7T8X - chains C and D of the 5 polymer chains in the assembly; structure by electron microscopy, 3.21 A resolution.

Chain C:
Name: Guanine nucleotide-binding protein G(I)/G(S)/G(T) subunit beta-1
From: Homo sapiens
UniProt: P62873 (GBB1_HUMAN); residue numbers follow UniProt; this construct covers 2-340
Chain sequence (345 residues; row label = number of the first residue in the row; numbers below 1 keep their minus sign (Gly-4 is residue -4)):
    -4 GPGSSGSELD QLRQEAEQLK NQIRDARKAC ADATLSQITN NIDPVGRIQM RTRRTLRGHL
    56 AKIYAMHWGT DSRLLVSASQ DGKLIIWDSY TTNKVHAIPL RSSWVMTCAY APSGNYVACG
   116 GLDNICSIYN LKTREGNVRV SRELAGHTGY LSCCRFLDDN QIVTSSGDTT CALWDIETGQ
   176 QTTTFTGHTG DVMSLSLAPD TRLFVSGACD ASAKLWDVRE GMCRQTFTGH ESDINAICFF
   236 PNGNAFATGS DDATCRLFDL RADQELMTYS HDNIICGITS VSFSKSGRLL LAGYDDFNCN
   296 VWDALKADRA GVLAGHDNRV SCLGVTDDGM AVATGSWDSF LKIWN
Not modelled in the structure: -4 to 2
Sequence notes: expression tag (-4 to 1)
Curated features (UniProtKB/Swiss-Prot):
  - modified residue: Ser2 (N-acetylserine), His266 (Phosphohistidine)

Chain D:
Name: Guanine nucleotide-binding protein G(I)/G(S)/G(O) subunit gamma-2
From: Homo sapiens
UniProt: P59768 (GBG2_HUMAN); numbering as in UniProt (aligned over 1-71)
Chain sequence (71 residues; numbered 1 to 71; the number before each row is that of its first residue):
     1 MASNNTASIA QARKLVEQLK MEANIDRIKV SKAAADLMAY CEAHAKEDPL LTPVPASENP
    61 FREKKFFCAI L
Not modelled in the structure: 1-6, 63-71
Curated features (UniProtKB/Swiss-Prot):
  - modified residue: Ala2 (N-acetylalanine), Cys68 (Cysteine methyl ester)
  - lipidation: Cys68 (S-geranylgeranyl cysteine)

How chain C and chain D interact:
Pairs across the interface - 70 pairs, chain C then chain D:
  Leu4(C) - Ser8(D)
  Leu7(C) - Ala12(D)  hydrophobic
  Leu7(C) - Val16(D)
  Glu10(C) - Lys20(D)  salt bridge
  Ala11(C) - Leu19(D)  hydrophobic
  Leu14(C) - Leu19(D)  hydrophobic
  Leu14(C) - Lys20(D)
  Gln17(C) - Lys20(D)
  Ile18(C) - Ala23(D)  hydrophobic
  Ile18(C) - Arg27(D)
  Ala21(C) - Arg27(D)
  Cys25(C) - Lys29(D)
  Cys25(C) - Val30(D)
  Ala26(C) - Val30(D)  hydrophobic
  Asp27(C) - Lys29(D)
  Asp27(C) - Val30(D)
  Asp27(C) - Ser31(D)  hydrogen bond
  Ala28(C) - Val30(D)
  Leu30(C) - Ala34(D)  hydrophobic
  Ile33(C) - Ala34(D)  hydrophobic
  Ile33(C) - Met38(D)  hydrophobic
  Thr34(C) - Met38(D)
  Ile43(C) - Leu50(D)
  Ile43(C) - Leu51(D)
  Met45(C) - Leu50(D)  hydrophobic
  Arg48(C) - Phe61(D)
  Arg49(C) - Pro60(D)
  Arg49(C) - Phe61(D)  hydrogen bond (side chain-backbone)
  Ser84(C) - Phe61(D)
  Tyr85(C) - Pro60(D)
  Tyr85(C) - Phe61(D)  hydrophobic
  Cys218(C) - Gln18(D)
  Cys218(C) - Met21(D)
  Thr221(C) - Glu22(D)
  Phe235(C) - Leu37(D)  hydrophobic
  Phe235(C) - Tyr40(D)  hydrophobic
  Phe235(C) - Cys41(D)  hydrophobic
  Pro236(C) - Tyr40(D)
  Asn237(C) - Tyr40(D)
  Asp254(C) - Ala33(D)
  Asp254(C) - Leu37(D)
  Arg256(C) - Asp26(D)
  Arg256(C) - Arg27(D)
  Arg256(C) - Ile28(D)
  Arg256(C) - Asp36(D)  salt bridge
  Ala257(C) - Ala33(D)  hydrophobic
  Asp258(C) - Arg27(D)  salt bridge
  Gln259(C) - Val30(D)
  Leu261(C) - Val30(D)  hydrophobic
  Ser279(C) - Asp48(D)  hydrogen bond
  Ser279(C) - Leu50(D)
  Lys280(C) - Glu47(D)  salt bridge
  Lys280(C) - Asp48(D)
  Ser281(C) - Tyr40(D)
  Ser281(C) - Cys41(D)
  Ser281(C) - His44(D)
  Ser281(C) - Asp48(D)  hydrogen bond
  Gly282(C) - Cys41(D)
  Arg283(C) - Leu51(D)
  Leu284(C) - Leu51(D)  hydrophobic
  Leu300(C) - Cys41(D)  hydrophobic
  Asp323(C) - Pro49(D)
  Gly324(C) - Pro49(D)
  Gly324(C) - Leu50(D)
  Met325(C) - Pro49(D)  hydrophobic
  Met325(C) - Pro60(D)
  Ala326(C) - Phe61(D)  hydrophobic
  Ile338(C) - Phe61(D)  hydrophobic
  Asn340(C) - Asn59(D)
  Asn340(C) - Phe61(D)
Other interface residues (no listed pair), chain C (50 interface residues in all): Arg22, Val40, Arg219, Ala240, Val320
Other interface residues (no listed pair), chain D (37 interface residues in all): Ile9, Arg13, Leu15, Ala35, Glu58, Arg62

Summary:
50 residues of chain C face 37 of chain D across their interface, with 4 hydrogen bonds and 4 salt bridges.
Polar pairs include Glu10(C)-Lys20(D), Arg256(C)-Asp36(D) and Asp258(C)-Arg27(D).
Here chain C is Guanine nucleotide-binding protein G(I)/G(S)/G(T) subunit beta-1 and chain D is Guanine
nucleotide-binding protein G(I)/G(S)/G(O) subunit gamma-2, both from Homo sapiens. Entry 7T8X (Cryo-EM
structure of ACh-bound M2R-Go signaling complex in S1 state) was determined by electron microscopy (same
publication as 7T90, 7T94 and 7T96).
